2OHM - chain A; structure by X-ray diffraction, 2.70 A resolution.

Chain A:
Name: Beta-secretase 1
From: Homo sapiens
Notes: EC 3.4.23.46; fragment: protease domain
UniProt: P56817 (BACE1_HUMAN); residues -16 to 385 here correspond to UniProt positions 45-446 (UniProt number = residue number + 61)
Amino-acid sequence (402 residues; row label = number of the first residue in the row; numbers below 1 keep their minus sign (Arg-16 is residue -16)):
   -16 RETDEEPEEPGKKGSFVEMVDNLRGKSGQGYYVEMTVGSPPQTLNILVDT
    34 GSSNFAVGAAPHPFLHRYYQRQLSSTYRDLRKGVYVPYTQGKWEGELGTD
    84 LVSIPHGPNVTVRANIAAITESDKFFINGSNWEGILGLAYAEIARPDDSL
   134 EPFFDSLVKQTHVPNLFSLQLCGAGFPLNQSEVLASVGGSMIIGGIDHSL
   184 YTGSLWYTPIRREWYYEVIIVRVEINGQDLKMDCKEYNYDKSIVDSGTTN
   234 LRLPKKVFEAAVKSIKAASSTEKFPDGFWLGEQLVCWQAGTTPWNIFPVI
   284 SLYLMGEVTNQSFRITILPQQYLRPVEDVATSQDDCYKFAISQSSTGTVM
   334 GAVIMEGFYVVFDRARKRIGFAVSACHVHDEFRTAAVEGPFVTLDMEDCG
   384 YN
Disordered / not traced: -16 to -2, 158-167
Sequence notes: engineered mutation Lys-5 (Arg56 in P56817), Lys-4 (Arg57 in P56817)
Cystine bridges: Cys155-Cys359, Cys217-Cys382, Cys269-Cys319
Residues lining bound ligands: 8AP (n~3~-benzylpyridine-2,3-diamine): Leu30, Asp32, Gly34, Ser35, Tyr71, Phe108, Trp115, Ile118, Asp228, Gly230, Thr231
Swiss-Prot annotation at these positions:
  - active site: Asp32, Asp228
  - modified residue (N6-acetyllysine): Lys65, Lys214, Lys218, Lys224, Lys238, Lys239, Lys246
  - glycosylation (N-linked (GlcNAc...) asparagine): Asn92, Asn111, Asn162, Asn293

Overview:
Chain A binds compound 8AP. From UniProt: active-site residues Asp32 and Asp228.
Chain A is Beta-secretase 1 (Homo sapiens); the structure, X-ray crystal structure of beta secretase complexed
with N~3~-benzylpyridine-2,3-diamine, was determined by X-ray diffraction (same publication as 2OF0, 2OHK,
2OHL and 2OHN).
